PDB entry 8OI1 | X-ray diffraction, 2.95 A resolution | chains B and C of the 28 polymer chains in the assembly

[Chain B]
Molecule: Proteasome subunit alpha type-3
Source organism: Saccharomyces cerevisiae
UniProtKB: P23638 (PSA3_YEAST); residues 0-257 here correspond to UniProt positions 1-258 (UniProt number = residue number + 1)
Sequence (258 residues; each row starts with the number of its first residue; numbering starts at 0):
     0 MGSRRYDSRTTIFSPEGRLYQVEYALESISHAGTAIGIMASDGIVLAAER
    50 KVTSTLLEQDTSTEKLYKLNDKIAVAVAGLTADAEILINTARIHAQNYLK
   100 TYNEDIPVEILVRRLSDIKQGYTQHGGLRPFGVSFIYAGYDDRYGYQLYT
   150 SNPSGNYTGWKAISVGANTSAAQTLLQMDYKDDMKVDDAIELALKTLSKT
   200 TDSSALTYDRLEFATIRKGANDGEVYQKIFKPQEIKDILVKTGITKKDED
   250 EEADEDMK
Unresolved in the structure: 0, 245-257
Curated features (UniProtKB/Swiss-Prot):
  - cross-link (Glycyl lysine isopeptide (Lys-Gly)): Lys99 (interchain with G-Cter in ubiquitin), Lys198 (interchain with G-Cter in ubiquitin), Lys230 (interchain with G-Cter in ubiquitin)

[Chain C]
Molecule: Proteasome subunit alpha type-4
Source organism: Saccharomyces cerevisiae
UniProtKB: P40303 (PSA4_YEAST); residues -1 to 252 here correspond to UniProt positions 1-254 (UniProt number = residue number + 2)
Sequence (254 residues; numbered -1 to 252; the number before each row is that of its first residue; numbers below 1 keep their minus sign (Met-1 is residue -1)):
    -1 MSGYDRALSIFSPDGHIFQVEYALEAVKRGTCAVGVKGKNCVVLGCERRS
    49 TLKLQDTRITPSKVSKIDSHVVLSFSGLNADSRILIEKARVEAQSHRLTL
    99 EDPVTVEYLTRYVAGVQQRYTQSGGVRPFGVSTLIAGFDPRDDEPKLYQT
   149 EPSGIYSSWSAQTIGRNSKTVREFLEKNYDRKEPPATVEECVKLTVRSLL
   199 EVVQTGAKNIEITVVKPDSDIVALSSEEINQYVTQIEQEKQEQQEQDKKK
   249 KSNH
Unresolved in the structure: -1 to 0, 241-252
Curated features (UniProtKB/Swiss-Prot):
  - modified residue: Thr58 (Phosphothreonine)

[Chain B / chain C interface]
Residue-residue contacts - 76 pairs, chain B then chain C:
  Arg3(B) with Arg4(C)
  Asp6(B) with Tyr2(C), hydrogen bond; Arg4(C), salt bridge
  Arg8(B) with Tyr2(C); Arg4(C)
  Thr10(B) with Leu6(C); Arg125(C)
  Ile11(B) with Leu6(C), hydrophobic; Gln17(C)
  Phe12(B) with Gln17(C), hydrogen bond (backbone-side chain); Tyr20(C), hydrophobic; Ala21(C), hydrophobic; Leu76(C), hydrophobic; Arg125(C); Pro126(C); Gly128(C)
  Ser13(B) with Tyr20(C)
  Pro14(B) with Tyr20(C), hydrophobic; Glu23(C)
  Glu15(B) with Glu23(C); Arg27(C), hydrogen bond (backbone-side chain)
  Gly16(B) with Tyr20(C); Glu23(C); Ala24(C); Arg27(C)
  Arg17(B) with Arg27(C)
  Leu18(B) with Arg125(C)
  Met38(B) with Asp54(C)
  Arg112(B) with Arg81(C)
  Ser115(B) with Arg81(C), hydrogen bond (backbone-side chain)
  Asp116(B) with Arg81(C), salt bridge; Ile82(C)
  Gln119(B) with Ala78(C); Asp79(C); Ile82(C)
  Thr122(B) with Arg125(C), hydrogen bond (backbone-side chain)
  Gln123(B) with Tyr118(C); Gly123(C); Val124(C); Arg125(C), hydrogen bond (backbone-backbone); Phe127(C)
  His124(B) with Gly123(C); Val124(C)
  Gly125(B) with Tyr2(C); Gly123(C)
  Gly126(B) with Tyr2(C)
  Tyr143(B) with Arg56(C), hydrogen bond (backbone-side chain); Ile57(C), hydrophobic
  Tyr145(B) with Arg56(C), hydrogen bond (backbone-side chain)
  Gln146(B) with Ile57(C)
  Leu147(B) with Ile57(C)
  Tyr148(B) with Ile57(C)
  Ser153(B) with Ala78(C)
  Gly154(B) with Ala78(C); Arg81(C), hydrogen bond (backbone-side chain)
  Asn155(B) with Asn77(C); Ala78(C)
  Tyr156(B) with Pro59(C); Arg81(C)
  Thr157(B) with Thr58(C)
  Gly158(B) with Gln53(C); Asp54(C), hydrogen bond (backbone-backbone); Ile57(C); Thr58(C), hydrogen bond (backbone-side chain)
  Trp159(B) with Leu50(C), hydrophobic; Leu52(C); Gln53(C); Asp54(C)
  Lys160(B) with Leu52(C), hydrogen bond (backbone-backbone); Gln53(C); Asp54(C)
  Ala161(B) with Leu52(C)
  Gln172(B) with Leu52(C)
  Leu175(B) with Leu52(C)
  Gln176(B) with Leu52(C)
  Tyr179(B) with Leu52(C), hydrophobic
Interface residues without a listed pair, chain B (41 interface residues in all): Glu108
Interface residues without a listed pair, chain C (31 interface residues in all): Lys51

[Summary]
41 residues of chain B and 31 residues of chain C are in contact; the contacts include 12 hydrogen bonds and 2
salt bridges. Polar contacts include Asp6(B)-Arg4(C), Asp116(B)-Arg81(C) and Asp6(B)-Tyr2(C).
Here chain B is Proteasome subunit alpha type-3 and chain C is Proteasome subunit alpha type-4, both from
Saccharomyces cerevisiae. Entry 8OI1 (Yeast 20S proteasome in complex with a photoswitchable cepafungin
derivative (transCep4)) was determined by X-ray diffraction together with 8OHZ from the same study.
